PDB entry 4I50 | X-ray diffraction, 2.30 A resolution | chains A and B of the 6 polymer chains in the assembly

[Chain A]
Molecule: Tubulin alpha-1B chain
Organism: Bos taurus
Reference sequence: P81947 (TBA1B_BOVIN); residues 1-451 here = UniProt positions 1-451
Amino-acid sequence (451 residues; numbered 1 to 451; the number before each row is that of its first residue):
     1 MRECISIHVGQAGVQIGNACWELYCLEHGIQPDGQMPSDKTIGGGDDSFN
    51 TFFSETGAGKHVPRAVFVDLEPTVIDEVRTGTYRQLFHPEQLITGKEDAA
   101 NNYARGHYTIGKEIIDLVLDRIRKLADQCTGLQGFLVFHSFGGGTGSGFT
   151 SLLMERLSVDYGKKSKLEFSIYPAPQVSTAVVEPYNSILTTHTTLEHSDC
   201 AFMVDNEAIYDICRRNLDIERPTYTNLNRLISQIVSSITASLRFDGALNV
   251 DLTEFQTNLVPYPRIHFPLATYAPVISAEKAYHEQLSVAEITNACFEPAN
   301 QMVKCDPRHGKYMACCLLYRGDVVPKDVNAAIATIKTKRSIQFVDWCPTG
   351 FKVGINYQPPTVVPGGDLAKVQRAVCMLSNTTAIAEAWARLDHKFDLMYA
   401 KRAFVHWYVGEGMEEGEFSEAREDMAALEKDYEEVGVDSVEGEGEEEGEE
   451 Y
Disordered / not traced: 281-282, 439-451
Metal / ion sites: Ca2+: D39, T41, G44, E55
Residues lining bound ligands: GTP (guanosine-5'-triphosphate): G10, Q11, A12, Q15, I16, D69, D98, A99, A100, N101, S140, G142, G143, G144, T145, G146, I171, P173, V177, S178, T179, E183, N206, Y224, L227, N228, I231

[Chain B]
Molecule: Tubulin beta-2B chain
Organism: Bos taurus
Reference sequence: Q6B856 (TBB2B_BOVIN); the author numbering skips numbers that UniProt does not, so the offset changes along the chain: 1-42 = UniProt 1-42; 45-360 = UniProt 43-358; 369-455 = UniProt 359-445
Amino-acid sequence (445 residues; each row starts with the number of its first residue; note: 10 numbers in that range are skipped by the numbering (no residue carries them; nothing is unmodelled there)):
     1 MREIVHIQAGQCGNQIGAKFWEVISDEHGIDPTGSYHGDSDL
    45 QLERINVYYNEATGNKYVPRAILVDLEPGTMDSVRSGPFGQIFRPDNFVF
    95 GQSGAGNNWAKGHYTEGAELVDSVLDVVRKESESCDCLQGFQLTHSLGGG
   145 TGSGMGTLLISKIREEYPDRIMNTFSVMPSPKVSDTVVEPYNATLSVHQL
   195 VENTDETYCIDNEALYDICFRTLKLTTPTYGDLNHLVSATMSGVTTCLRF
   245 PGQLNADLRKLAVNMVPFPRLHFFMPGFAPLTSRGSQQYRALTVPELTQQ
   295 MFDSKNMMAACDPRHGRYLTVAAIFRGRMSMKEVDEQMLNVQNKNSSYFV
   345 EWIPNNVKTAVCDIPP
   369 RGLKMSATFIGNSTAIQELFKRISEQFTAMFRRKAFLHWYTGEGMDEMEF
   419 TEAESNMNDLVSEYQQYQDATADEQGEFEEEEGEDEA
Disordered / not traced: 1, 279-285, 441-455
Metal / ion sites: Mg2+: Q11 (together with GDP); Ca2+ near E113 (its only coordinating residue here)
Residues lining bound ligands: GDP (guanosine-5'-diphosphate): A9, G10, Q11, C12, G13, Q15, I16, D69, N101, S140, G142, G143, G144, T145, G146, S147, V171, P173, V177, D179, E183, N206, L209, Y224, L227, N228
Curated features (UniProtKB/Swiss-Prot):
  - motif: M1 to I4 (MREI motif)
  - binding site (GTP): Q11, E71, S140, G144, T145, G146, N206, N228
  - binding site (Mg(2+)): E71
  - modified residue: S40 (Phosphoserine), T57 (Phosphothreonine), K60 (N6-acetyllysine), S174 (Phosphoserine), T287 (Phosphothreonine), T292 (Phosphothreonine), R320 (Omega-N-methylarginine), E448 (5-glutamyl polyglutamate)
  - cross-link (Glycyl lysine isopeptide (Lys-Gly)): K60 (interchain with G-Cter in ubiquitin), K326 (interchain with G-Cter in ubiquitin)

[Interface between chain A and chain B]
Residue-residue contacts - 56 pairs, chain A then chain B:
  Q11(A) with Q247(B), hydrogen bond
  K96(A) with D130(B)
  E97(A) with C131(B); R164(B), salt bridge; R253(B), salt bridge
  D98(A) with D251(B); K254(B), salt bridge
  A100(A) with R253(B); K254(B); V257(B)
  N101(A) with K254(B)
  R105(A) with R253(B)
  P175(A) with N349(B)
  S178(A) with K352(B)
  T179(A) with Q247(B); L248(B); N258(B), hydrogen bond (backbone-side chain)
  A180(A) with N258(B); K352(B)
  V181(A) with N258(B), hydrogen bond (backbone-side chain); I347(B), hydrophobic; N349(B); N350(B)
  Y210(A) with D329(B)
  E220(A) with K326(B)
  R221(A) with M325(B); D329(B), salt bridge
  Y224(A) with Q247(B)
  K394(A) with P348(B); N349(B)
  L397(A) with E345(B); W346(B); P348(B), hydrophobic; A440(B), hydrophobic
  M398(A) with W346(B), hydrogen bond (backbone-backbone); P348(B)
  K401(A) with F262(B); W346(B); A438(B); T439(B), hydrogen bond (side chain-backbone); A440(B)
  R402(A) with F262(B)
  A403(A) with P261(B); F262(B), hydrophobic
  F404(A) with V257(B); N258(B); V260(B); P261(B), hydrogen bond (backbone-backbone); I347(B), hydrophobic
  H406(A) with V260(B); P261(B), hydrogen bond (side chain-backbone); F262(B); P263(B)
  W407(A) with A256(B), hydrophobic; V257(B); V260(B), hydrogen bond (side chain-backbone)
Other interface residues (no listed pair), chain A (27 interface residues in all): V182, E411
Other interface residues (no listed pair), chain B (31 interface residues in all): L132, D199, T314

[Summary]
Chain A and chain B form an interface of 27 and 31 residues respectively; the contacts include 8 hydrogen
bonds and 4 salt bridges. Among the polar pairs are E97(A)-R164(B), E97(A)-R253(B) and D98(A)-K254(B). Ligands
of chain A: GTP. Chain B binds GDP.
Here chain A is Tubulin alpha-1B chain and chain B is Tubulin beta-2B chain, both from Bos taurus. Entry 4I50
(Crystal structure of tubulin-stathmin-TTL-Epothilone A complex) was determined by X-ray diffraction together
with 4I4T and 4I55 from the same study.
